Entry 4NLN (X-ray diffraction, 2.26 A resolution); this record covers chains A and T of the 4 polymer chains in the assembly.

# Chain A
Protein: DNA polymerase beta
Organism: Homo sapiens
Notes: EC 2.7.7.7, 4.2.99.-
UniProt: P06746 (DPOLB_HUMAN); numbering as in UniProt (aligned over 7-335)
Chain sequence (329 residues; numbered 7 to 335; the number before each row is that of its first residue):
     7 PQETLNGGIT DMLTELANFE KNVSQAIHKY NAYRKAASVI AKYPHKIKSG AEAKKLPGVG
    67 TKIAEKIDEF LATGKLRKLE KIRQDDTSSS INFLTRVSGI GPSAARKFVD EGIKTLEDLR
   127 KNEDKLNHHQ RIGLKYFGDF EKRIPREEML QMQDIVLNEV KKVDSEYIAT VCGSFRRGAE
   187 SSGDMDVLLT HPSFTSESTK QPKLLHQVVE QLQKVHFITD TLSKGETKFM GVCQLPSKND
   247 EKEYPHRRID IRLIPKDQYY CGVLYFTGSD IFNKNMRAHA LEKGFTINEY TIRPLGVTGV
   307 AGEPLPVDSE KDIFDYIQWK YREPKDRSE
Disordered / not traced: 205-207
Curated features (UniProtKB/Swiss-Prot):
  - region: Arg183 to Asp192 (DNA-binding)
  - active site: Lys72 (Nucleophile)
  - binding site (K(+)): Lys60, Leu62, Val65, Thr101, Val103, Ile106
  - binding site (Na(+)): Lys60, Leu62, Val65, Thr101, Val103, Ile106
  - binding site (dATP): Arg149, Ser180, Arg183, Gly189, Asp190
  - binding site (dCTP): Arg149, Ser180, Arg183, Gly189, Asp190
  - binding site (dGTP): Arg149, Ser180, Arg183, Gly189, Asp190, Asp192
  - binding site (dTTP): Arg149, Ser180, Arg183, Gly189, Asp190
  - binding site (Mg(2+)): Asp190, Asp192, Asp256
  - modified residue: Lys72 (N6-acetyllysine), Arg83 (Omega-N-methylarginine), Arg152 (Omega-N-methylarginine)
  - cross-link (Glycyl lysine isopeptide (Lys-Gly)): Lys41 (interchain with G-Cter in ubiquitin), Lys61 (interchain with G-Cter in ubiquitin), Lys81 (interchain with G-Cter in ubiquitin)
  - natural variant: Leu22 (L22P: Found in a gastric cancer sample; uncertain significance), Tyr39 (Y39C: Found in a gastric cancer sample; uncertain significance), Gly118 (G118V: Decreased DNA-directed DNA polymerase activity), Arg137 (R137Q: Decreased function in base-excision repair), Arg149 (R149I: Decreased DNA-directed DNA polymerase activity), Asp160 (D160N: Found in a gastric cancer sample; uncertain significance), Cys239 (C239R: Found in a gastric cancer sample; uncertain significance), Lys289 (K289M: Found in a colon cancer sample; uncertain significance), Asn294 (N294D: Found in a gastric cancer sample; uncertain significance), Glu295 (E295K: Found in a gastric cancer sample; uncertain significance)
  - mutagenesis: Phe25 (F25W: No effect on 5'-dRP lyase activity. Decreased ssDNA binding), His34 (H34G: Decreased 5'-dRP lyase activity. Decreased ssDNA binding), Lys35 (K35A: Decreased 5'-dRP lyase activity. Decreased ssDNA binding. Loss of 5'-dRP lyase activity; when associated with A-68 and A-72. Decreased ssDNA binding; when associated with A-68 and A-72 ...), Tyr39 (Y39F: No effect on 5'-dRP lyase activity; Y39Q: Abolishes DNA polymerase and 5'-dRP lyase activity), Lys41 (K41R: Abolishes ubiquitination; when associated with R-61 and R-81), Lys60 (K60A: Decreased 5'-dRP lyase activity. Decreased ssDNA binding), Lys61 (K61R: Abolishes ubiquitination; when associated with R-41 and R-81), Lys68 (K68A: No effect on 5'-dRP lyase activity. Decreased ssDNA binding. Loss of 5'-dRP lyase activity; when associated with A-35 and A-72. Decreased ssDNA binding; when associated with A-35 and A-72 ...), Glu71 (E71Q: No effect on 5'-dRP lyase activity. No effect on structure shown by circular dichroism. No effect on ssDNA binding), Lys72 (K72A: Severely reduced 5'-dRP lyase activity. Does not affect ssDNA binding. Loss of 5'-dRP lyase activity; when associated with A-35 and A-68. Decreased ssDNA binding ...), Glu75 (E75A: Slightly decreased 5'-dRP lyase activity. Decreased ssDNA binding. No effect on structure shown by circular dichroism), Lys81 (K81R: Abolishes ubiquitination; when associated with R-41 and R-61), 5 further mutagenesis entries in UniProt
Ion coordination: Na+ site 1: Lys60, Leu62, Val65 (shared with 1 residue of chain D); Na+ site 2: Thr101, Val103, Ile106 (shared with 1 residue of chain P); Mg2+ near Ser171 (its only coordinating residue here)
What the authors report for this chain:
  - binding site for the 11-nt DNA strand: Arg283

# Chain T
Molecule: 16-nt DNA strand
Sequence (16 nucleotides; numbered 1 to 16; the number before each row is that of its first residue):
     1 CCGACXTCGC ATCAGC
Modified positions: BGM (8-bromo-2'-deoxyguanosine-5'-monophosphate) at position 6

# How chain A and chain T interact
Pairs across the interface - 16 pairs, chain A then chain T:
  His34(A) with DC5(T), stacking on the base
  Asn133(A) with DT12(T), phosphate contact
  His134(A) with DT12(T), phosphate contact
  Ser229(A) with DC10(T), phosphate contact; DA11(T), phosphate contact
  Lys230(A) with DC10(T), phosphate contact; DA11(T), hydrogen bond to the phosphate
  Gly231(A) with DC10(T), phosphate contact
  Glu232(A) with DC10(T), hydrogen bond to the phosphate
  Thr233(A) with DG9(T), hydrogen bond to the phosphate; DC10(T), hydrogen bond to the phosphate
  Lys234(A) with DG9(T), base contact; DC10(T), hydrogen bond to the phosphate
  Tyr271(A) with BGM_6(T), base contact
  Tyr296(A) with DC8(T), hydrogen bond to the phosphate; DG9(T), hydrogen bond to the phosphate
Other interface residues (no listed pair), chain A (13 interface residues in all): Leu228, Glu295

# Overview
The interface between chain A and chain T involves 13 residues on one side and 7 on the other, with 7 hydrogen
bonds and 1 aromatic stacking contact. Among the polar pairs are Lys230(A)-DA11(T), Glu232(A)-DC10(T) and
Thr233(A)-DG9(T). The paper reports a binding site for the 11-nt DNA strand at Arg283(A).
Here chain A is DNA polymerase beta (Homo sapiens) and chain T is a 16-nt DNA strand. Entry 4NLN (Structure of
human DNA polymerase beta complexed with nicked DNA containing a template 8BrG and incoming ...) was
determined by X-ray diffraction, deposited together with 4M2Y, 4M47, 4NLK, 4NLZ, 4NM1 and 4NM2.
